Entry 9DHR (electron microscopy, 3.54 A resolution); this record covers chains A and E of the 8 polymer chains in the assembly.

== Chain A ==
Molecule: Isoform Flip of Glutamate receptor 2
From: Rattus norvegicus
Reference sequence: P19491 (GRIA2_RAT), isoform P19491-2; residues 391-820 here correspond to UniProt positions 412-841 (UniProt number = residue number + 21)
Sequence (430 residues; row label = number of the first residue in the row):
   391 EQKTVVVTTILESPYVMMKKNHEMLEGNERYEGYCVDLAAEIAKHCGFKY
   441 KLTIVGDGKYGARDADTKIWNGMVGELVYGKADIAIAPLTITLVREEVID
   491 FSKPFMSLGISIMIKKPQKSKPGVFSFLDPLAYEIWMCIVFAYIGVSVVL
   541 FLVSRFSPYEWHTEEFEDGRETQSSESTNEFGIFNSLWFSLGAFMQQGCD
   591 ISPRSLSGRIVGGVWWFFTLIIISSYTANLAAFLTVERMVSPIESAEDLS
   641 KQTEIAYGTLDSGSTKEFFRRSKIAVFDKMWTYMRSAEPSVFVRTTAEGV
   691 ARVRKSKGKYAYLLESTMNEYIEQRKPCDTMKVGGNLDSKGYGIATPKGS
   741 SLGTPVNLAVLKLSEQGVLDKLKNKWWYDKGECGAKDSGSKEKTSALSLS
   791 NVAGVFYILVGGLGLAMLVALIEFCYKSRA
Unresolved in the structure: 550-564
Disulfide bonds: Cys-718/Cys-773
Sequence notes: conflict Gln-392 (Asn413 in P19491)
Ligand contacts: glutamic acid (GLU): Tyr-450, Pro-478, Leu-479, Thr-480, Arg-485, Leu-650, Gly-653, Ser-654, Thr-655, Glu-705, Tyr-732
Curated features (UniProtKB/Swiss-Prot):
  - binding site (L-glutamate): Pro-478, Thr-480, Arg-485, Ser-654, Thr-655, Glu-705
  - site: Arg-453 (Interaction with the cone snail toxin Con-ikot-ikot), Ile-633 (Crucial to convey clamshell closure to channel opening), Arg-660 (Interaction with the cone snail toxin Con-ikot-ikot), Lys-752 (Interaction with the cone snail toxin Con-ikot-ikot)
  - modified residue (Phosphoserine): Ser-662, Ser-696
  - lipidation (S-palmitoyl cysteine): Cys-589, Cys-815
From the paper describing this entry:
  - conformationally variable residues (domain motion, helix shift): Ala-622, Ser-635

== Chain E ==
Molecule: Voltage-dependent calcium channel gamma-2 subunit
From: Mus musculus
Reference sequence: O88602 (CCG2_MOUSE); residues 5-207 here correspond to UniProt positions 6-208 (UniProt number = residue number + 1)
Sequence (205 residues; numbered 5 to 209; the number before each row is that of its first residue):
     5 RGVQMLLTTVGAFAAFSLMTIAVGTDYWLYSRGVCKTKSVSENETSKKNE
    55 EVMTHSGLWRTCCLEGNFKGLCKQIDHFPEDADYEADTAEYFLRAVRASS
   105 IFPILSVILLFMGGLCIAASEFYKTRHNIILSAGIFFVSAGLSNIIGIIV
   155 YISANAGDPSKSDSKKNSYSYGWSFYFGALSFIIAEMVGVLAVHMFIDRH
   205 KQLTG
Unresolved in the structure: 41-54, 83-92, 162-170
Disulfide bonds: Cys-39/Cys-67, Cys-66/Cys-76
Sequence notes: expression tag (208-209)
Curated features (UniProtKB/Swiss-Prot):
  - glycosylation: Asn-47 (N-linked (GlcNAc...) asparagine)

== How chain A and chain E interact ==
Pairs across the interface (16):
  Tyr-523(A) / Tyr-180(E)
  Glu-524(A) / Tyr-173(E)
  Glu-524(A) / Tyr-175(E)  hydrogen bond
  Met-527(A) / Phe-179(E)  hydrophobic
  Phe-531(A) / Ile-149(E)
  Phe-531(A) / Ala-183(E)  hydrophobic
  Phe-531(A) / Phe-186(E)  hydrophobic
  Val-538(A) / Glu-190(E)
  Val-538(A) / Val-194(E)  hydrophobic
  Leu-542(A) / Val-197(E)  hydrophobic
  Arg-545(A) / Ile-201(E)
  Phe-546(A) / Leu-135(E)  hydrophobic
  Tyr-549(A) / His-204(E)  hydrogen bond
  Glu-566(A) / Ile-201(E)
  Ile-573(A) / Val-194(E)  hydrophobic
  Ile-573(A) / His-198(E)
Also at the interface, not in a pair above, chain A (17 interface residues in all): Cys-528, Ile-534, Gly-535, Val-539, Phe-541, Ser-547
Also at the interface, not in a pair above, chain E (18 interface residues in all): Val-142, Ile-153, Ile-156, Phe-200

== Overview ==
The interface between chain A and chain E involves 17 residues on one side and 18 on the other, with 2
hydrogen bonds. Polar pairs include Glu-524(A)/Tyr-175(E) and Tyr-549(A)/His-204(E). Chain A binds glutamic
acid. Curated annotation (UniProt) lists 6 L-glutamate-binding residues on chain A. From the paper:
conformational variability at Ala-622(A) and Ser-635(A).
Chain A is Isoform Flip of Glutamate receptor 2 (Rattus norvegicus) and chain E is Voltage-dependent calcium
channel gamma-2 subunit (Mus musculus); the structure, Glutamate activated state of the GluA2-gamma2 complex,
was determined by electron microscopy together with 9DHP, 9DHQ, 9DHS, 9DHT, 9MRK, 9MRL, 9MRM and 9MRN from the
same study.
